PDB entry 3UYN | X-ray diffraction, 2.60 A resolution | chain A

Chain A:
Name: Carbonic anhydrase 3
Organism: Homo sapiens
Notes: EC 4.2.1.1
UniProtKB: P07451 (CAH3_HUMAN); the author numbering skips numbers that UniProt does not, so the offset changes along the chain: 1-125 = UniProt 1-125; 127-261 = UniProt 126-260
Chain sequence (260 residues; numbered 1 to 261; 1 number in that range is skipped by the numbering (no residue carries it; nothing is unmodelled there); the number before each row is that of its first residue):
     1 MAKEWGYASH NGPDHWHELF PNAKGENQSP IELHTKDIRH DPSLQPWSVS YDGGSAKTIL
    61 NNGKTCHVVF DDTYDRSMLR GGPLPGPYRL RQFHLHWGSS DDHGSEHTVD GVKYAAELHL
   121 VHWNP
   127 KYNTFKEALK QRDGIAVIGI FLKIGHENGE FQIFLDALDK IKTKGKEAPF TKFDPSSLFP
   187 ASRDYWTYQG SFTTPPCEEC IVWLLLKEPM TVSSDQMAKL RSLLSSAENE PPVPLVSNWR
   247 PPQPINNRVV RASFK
Disordered / not traced: 1
Differences from the reference sequence: engineered mutation Ile31 (Val in P07451), His67 (Arg in P07451), Ser183 (Cys182 in P07451), Ser188 (Cys187 in P07451)
Ion coordination: Zn2+: His94, His96, His119
Swiss-Prot annotation at these positions:
  - binding site (Zn(2+)): His94, His96, His119
  - binding site (substrate): Thr199, Thr200
  - modified residue: Ala2 (N-acetylalanine), Ser29 (Phosphoserine), Ser43 (Phosphoserine), Ser48 (Phosphoserine), Ser50 (Phosphoserine), Ser55 (Phosphoserine), Thr73 (Phosphothreonine), Tyr128 (Phosphotyrosine), Thr130 (Phosphothreonine), Thr177 (Phosphothreonine), Thr217 (Phosphothreonine), Ser220 (Phosphoserine)

Overview:
His94, His96 and His119 form the Zn2+ site. From UniProt: 3 Zn2+-binding residues and substrate-binding
residues Thr199 and Thr200.
Chain A is Carbonic anhydrase 3 (Homo sapiens); the structure, HCA 3, was determined by X-ray diffraction
(same publication as 3UYQ and 2HFW).
